PDB entry 8IXD | electron microscopy, 4.40 A resolution (low resolution: residue-level contacts below are approximate; hydrogen-bond / salt-bridge calls are withheld) | chains I and Y of the 27 polymer chains in the assembly

[Chain I]
Protein: Tubulin alpha-1C chain
From: Mus musculus
Notes: EC 3.6.5.-
UniProtKB: P68373 (TBA1C_MOUSE); the construct has insertions or renumbered stretches relative to UniProt, so the offset changes along the chain: 1-42 = UniProt 1-42; 49-455 = UniProt 43-449
Sequence (455 residues; numbered 1 to 455; the number before each row is that of its first residue):
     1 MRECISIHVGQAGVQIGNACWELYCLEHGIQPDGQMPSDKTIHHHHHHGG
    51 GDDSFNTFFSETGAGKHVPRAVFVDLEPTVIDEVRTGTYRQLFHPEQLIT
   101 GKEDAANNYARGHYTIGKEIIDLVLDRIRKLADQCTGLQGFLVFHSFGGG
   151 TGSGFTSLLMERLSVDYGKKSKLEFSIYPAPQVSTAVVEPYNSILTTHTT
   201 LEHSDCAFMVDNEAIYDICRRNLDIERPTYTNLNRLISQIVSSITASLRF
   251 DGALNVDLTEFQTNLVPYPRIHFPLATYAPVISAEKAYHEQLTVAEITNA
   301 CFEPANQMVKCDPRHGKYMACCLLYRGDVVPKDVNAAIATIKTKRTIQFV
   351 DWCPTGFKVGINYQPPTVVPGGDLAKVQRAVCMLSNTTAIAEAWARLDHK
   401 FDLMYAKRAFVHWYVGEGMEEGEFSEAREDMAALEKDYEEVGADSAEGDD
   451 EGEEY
Disordered / not traced: 1, 37-51, 444-455
Differences from the reference sequence: insertion (43-48)
Curated features (UniProtKB/Swiss-Prot):
  - motif: Met1 to Cys4 (MREC motif)
  - active site: Glu260
  - binding site (GTP): Gln11, Glu77, Ser146, Gly150, Thr151, Thr185, Asn212, Asn234
  - binding site (Mg(2+)): Glu77
  - site: Tyr455 (Involved in polymerization)
  - modified residue: Lys40 (N6-acetyllysine), Tyr288 (3'-nitrotyrosine), Tyr438 (Phosphotyrosine), Ser445 (Phosphoserine), Tyr455 (3'-nitrotyrosine)
Small-molecule neighbours: GTP (guanosine-5'-triphosphate): Gly10, Gln11, Ala12, Gln15, Asp75, Glu77, Asp104, Ala105, Ala106, Asn107, Ser146, Gly148, Gly149, Gly150, Thr151, Gly152, Ile177, Thr185, Tyr230, Leu233, Asn234

[Chain Y]
Protein: Kinesin-1 heavy chain
From: Homo sapiens
UniProtKB: P33176 (KINH_HUMAN); residues 1-349 here = UniProt positions 1-349
Sequence (372 residues; each row starts with the number of its first residue; numbers below 1 keep their minus sign (Met-22 is residue -22)):
   -22 MGSSHHHHHHSSGLVPRGSHMASMADLAECNIKVMCRFRPLNESEVNRGD
    28 KYIAKFQGEDTVVIASKPYAFDRVFQSSTSQEQVYNDCAKKIVKDVLEGY
    78 NGTIFAYGQTSSGKTHTMEGKLHDPEGMGIIPRIVQDIFNYIYSMDENLE
   128 FHIKVSYFEIYLDKIRDLLDVSKTNLSVHEDKNRVPYVKGCTERFVCSPD
   178 EVMDTIDEGKSNRHVAVTNMNEHSSRSHSIFLINVKQENTQTEQKLSGKL
   228 YLVDLAGSAKVSKTGAEGAVLDEAKNINKSLSALGNVISALAEGSTYVPY
   278 RDSKMTRILQDSLGGNCRTTIVICCSPSSYNESETKSTLLFGQRAKTIKN
   328 TVCVNVELTAEQWKKKYEKEKE
Disordered / not traced: -22 to 4, 330-349
Differences from the reference sequence: initiating methionine (-22); expression tag (-21 to 0); conflict Ala236 (Glu in P33176)
Curated features (UniProtKB/Swiss-Prot):
  - binding site (ATP): Gly85 to Thr92
  - modified residue: Ala2 (N-acetylalanine)
  - cross-link: Lys213 (Glycyl lysine isopeptide (Lys-Gly) (interchain with G-Cter in SUMO2))
Small-molecule neighbours: ATP (adenosine-5'-triphosphate): Arg14, Arg16, Pro17, Asn19, Gln86, Thr87, Ser88, Ser89, Gly90, Lys91, Thr92, His93, Asn198, Glu199, His200, Ser201, Ser202, Leu232, Ala233, Gly234

[Interface between chain I and chain Y]
Pairs across the interface (20; chain I residue first):
  Tyr114(I) - Val238(Y)
  Thr115(I) - Leu248(Y)
  Thr115(I) - Lys252(Y)
  Arg408(I) - Asn263(Y)
  His412(I) - Lys256(Y)
  Val415(I) - Lys252(Y)
  Val415(I) - Asn255(Y)
  Val415(I) - Lys256(Y)
  Val415(I) - Ser259(Y)
  Gly416(I) - Lys252(Y)
  Gly416(I) - Lys256(Y)
  Glu417(I) - Lys252(Y)
  Gly418(I) - Asn255(Y)
  Met419(I) - Asn255(Y)
  Glu420(I) - Ser235(Y)
  Glu420(I) - Ala236(Y)
  Glu420(I) - Lys237(Y)
  Glu420(I) - Asn255(Y)
  Gly422(I) - Lys237(Y)
  Glu426(I) - Ser310(Y)
Interface residues without a listed pair, chain Y (12 interface residues in all): Ala251

[Overview]
Chain I and chain Y each contribute 12 residues to their interface. Ligands of chain I: GTP. Ligands of chain
Y: ATP. From UniProt: active-site residue Glu260(I), 8 GTP-binding residues and Mg2+-binding residue Glu77(I)
on chain I; 8 ATP-binding residues on chain Y.
Here chain I is Tubulin alpha-1C chain (Mus musculus) and chain Y is Kinesin-1 heavy chain (Homo sapiens).
Entry 8IXD (GMPCPP-Alpha1C/Beta2A-microtubule decorated with kinesin non-seam region) was determined by
electron microscopy (same publication as 8IXA, 8IXB, 8IXE, 8IXF and 8IXG).
